4OM1 - chains G and H of the 3 polymer chains in the assembly; structure by X-ray diffraction, 2.13 A resolution.

[Chain G]
Name: Envelope glycoprotein gp160
From: Human immunodeficiency virus 1
UniProt: Q0ED31 (B1NCW8_9HIV1); the construct has insertions or renumbered stretches relative to UniProt, so the offset changes along the chain: 44-123 = UniProt 43-122; 199-301 = UniProt 201-303; 324-355 = UniProt 325-356; 357-397 = UniProt 357-397; 1 more segments
Amino-acid sequence (353 residues; each row starts with the number of its first residue; note: 96 numbers in that range are skipped by the numbering (no residue carries them; nothing is unmodelled there)):
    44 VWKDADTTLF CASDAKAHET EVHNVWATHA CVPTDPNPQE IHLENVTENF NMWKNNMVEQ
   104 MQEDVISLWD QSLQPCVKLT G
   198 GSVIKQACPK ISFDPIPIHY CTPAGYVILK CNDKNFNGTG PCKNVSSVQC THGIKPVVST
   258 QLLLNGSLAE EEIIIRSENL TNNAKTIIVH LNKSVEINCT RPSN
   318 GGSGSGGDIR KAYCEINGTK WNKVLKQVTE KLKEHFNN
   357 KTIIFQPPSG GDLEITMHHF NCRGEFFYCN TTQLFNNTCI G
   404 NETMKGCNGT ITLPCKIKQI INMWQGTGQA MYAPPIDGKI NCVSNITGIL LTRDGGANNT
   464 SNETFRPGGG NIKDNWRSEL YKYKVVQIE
Disordered / not traced: 318-324, 404-405
Differences from the reference sequence: linker (124, 198, 318-323)
Disulfide bonds: Cys-54/Cys-74, Cys-119/Cys-205, Cys-218/Cys-247, Cys-228/Cys-239, Cys-296/Cys-331, Cys-378/Cys-445, Cys-385/Cys-418, Cys-395/Cys-410
Covalent attachments: N-acetylglucosamine (NAG) linked to Asn-234, Asn-241, Asn-262, Asn-276, Asn-289, Asn-295, Asn-334, Asn-386, Asn-392, Asn-448

[Chain H]
Name: Antigen binding fragment of heavy chain: Antibody VRC01
From: Homo sapiens
Notes: antibody fragment or engineered binder
Amino-acid sequence (228 residues; each row starts with the number of its first residue; a row labelled like 82A-82C holds insertion residues (82A, then the next letters in order)):
     1 QVRLSQSGGQ MKKPGDSMRI SCRASGYEFQ NCPINWIRLA PGKRPEWMGW MK
   52A P
    53 RWGAVNYARQ LQGRVTMTRD MYSETAFLEL
82A-82C RSL
    83 TSDDTAVYFC TRGKYCTA
100A-100H RDYYNWDF
   101 EHWGQGTPVT VSSASTKGPS VFPLAPSSKS TSGGTAALGC LVKDYFPEPV TVSWNSGALT
   161 SGVHTFPAVL QSSGLYSLSS VVTVPSSSLG TQTYICNVNH KPSNTKVDKK VEPKSC
Disulfide bonds: Cys-22/Cys-92, Cys-32/Cys-98, Cys-140/Cys-196

[Interface between chain G and chain H]
Pairs across the interface (49):
  Lys-97(G) / Asp-100B(H)  salt bridge
  Glu-102(G) / Arg-100A(H)  salt bridge
  Asn-279(G) / Tyr-100D(H)
  Asn-279(G) / Trp-100F(H)  hydrogen bond
  Asn-280(G) / Trp-47(H)
  Asn-280(G) / Trp-50(H)  hydrogen bond
  Asn-280(G) / Asn-58(H)  hydrogen bond (backbone-side chain)
  Asn-280(G) / Trp-100F(H)
  Ala-281(G) / Trp-50(H)
  Ala-281(G) / Lys-52(H)  hydrogen bond (backbone-side chain)
  Ala-281(G) / Tyr-100C(H)
  Lys-282(G) / Tyr-100C(H)  hydrogen bond (side chain-backbone)
  Ser-365(G) / Val-57(H)
  Ser-365(G) / Tyr-59(H)
  Ser-365(G) / Gln-64(H)
  Gly-366(G) / Val-57(H)
  Gly-367(G) / Trp-54(H)
  Gly-367(G) / Gly-55(H)
  Asp-368(G) / Trp-54(H)  hydrogen bond (backbone-backbone)
  Asp-368(G) / Arg-71(H)  salt bridge
  Glu-370(G) / Trp-54(H)
  Ile-371(G) / Trp-54(H)  hydrophobic
  Ile-371(G) / Ala-56(H)  hydrophobic
  Asn-425(G) / Trp-54(H)
  Met-426(G) / Trp-54(H)
  Trp-427(G) / Arg-53(H)
  Trp-427(G) / Trp-54(H)  hydrophobic
  Gly-429(G) / Gln-30(H)
  Gly-429(G) / Arg-53(H)
  Arg-456(G) / Asn-58(H)  hydrogen bond (backbone-side chain)
  Asp-457(G) / Asn-58(H)
  Gly-458(G) / Trp-47(H)
  Gly-458(G) / Asn-58(H)  hydrogen bond (backbone-side chain)
  Gly-458(G) / Tyr-59(H)
  Gly-458(G) / Ala-60(H)
  Gly-458(G) / Arg-61(H)  hydrogen bond (backbone-backbone)
  Gly-459(G) / Trp-47(H)
  Gly-459(G) / Ala-60(H)
  Gly-459(G) / Arg-61(H)
  Gly-459(G) / Gln-62(H)
  Ala-460(G) / Gln-62(H)  hydrogen bond (backbone-side chain)
  Asn-461(G) / Arg-61(H)  hydrogen bond
  Asn-461(G) / Gln-62(H)
  Thr-463(G) / Arg-61(H)
  Asn-465(G) / Arg-61(H)  hydrogen bond
  Glu-466(G) / Arg-61(H)
  Thr-467(G) / Arg-61(H)  hydrogen bond
  Arg-469(G) / Gln-64(H)
  Gly-473(G) / Trp-54(H)  hydrogen bond (backbone-side chain)
Also at the interface, not in a pair above, chain G (31 interface residues in all): Asn-99, Glu-106, Lys-476
Also at the interface, not in a pair above, chain H (23 interface residues in all): Ala-100, Asn-100E

[Overview]
31 residues of chain G face 23 of chain H across their interface; the contacts include 14 hydrogen bonds and 3
salt bridges. Polar pairs include Lys-97(G)/Asp-100B(H), Glu-102(G)/Arg-100A(H) and Asp-368(G)/Arg-71(H).
Covalently linked N-acetylglucosamine: at Asn-234(G), Asn-241(G), Asn-262(G), Asn-276(G), Asn-289(G) and
Asn-295(G) and 4 more.
Chain G is Envelope glycoprotein gp160 (Human immunodeficiency virus 1) and chain H is Antigen binding
fragment of heavy chain: Antibody VRC01 (Homo sapiens); the structure, Crystal structure of antibody
VRC07-I30Q, G54W, S58N in complex with clade A/E 93TH057 HIV-1 gp120 core, was determined by X-ray diffraction
(same publication as 4OLU, 4OLV, 4OLW, 4OLX, 4OLY, 4OLZ and 4OM0).
